PDB entry 4YFW | X-ray diffraction, 1.66 A resolution | chain A

== Chain A ==
Name: Outer capsid protein VP4
Organism: Rotavirus A
UniProt: B6RGK2 (B6RGK2_9REOV); residues 64-225 here = UniProt positions 64-225
Chain sequence (164 residues; row label = number of the first residue in the row):
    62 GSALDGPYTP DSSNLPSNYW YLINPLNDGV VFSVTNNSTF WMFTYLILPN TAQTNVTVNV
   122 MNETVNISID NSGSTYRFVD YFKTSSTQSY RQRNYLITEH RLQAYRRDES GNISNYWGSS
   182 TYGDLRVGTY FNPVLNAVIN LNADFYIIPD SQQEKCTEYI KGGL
Unresolved in the structure: 62-64
Differences from the reference sequence: expression tag (62-63)
From the paper describing this entry:
  - contacts within the chain: Phe143-Arg154 (cation-pi contact), Ser180-Tyr183 (hydrogen bond)

== Summary ==
From the paper: contacts within the chain involving Arg154, Phe143 and Ser180 among others.
Chain A is Outer capsid protein VP4 (Rotavirus A); the structure, Structural basis of glycan recognition in
neonate-specific rotaviruses, was determined by X-ray diffraction (same publication as 4YFZ, 4YG0, 4YG3 and
4YG6).
